PDB entry 6HUC | X-ray diffraction, 3.00 A resolution | chains H and I of the 28 polymer chains in the assembly

[Chain H]
Protein: Proteasome subunit beta type-7
Source organism: Homo sapiens
Notes: EC 3.4.25.1
UniProt: Q99436 (PSB7_HUMAN); residues 1-234 here correspond to UniProt positions 44-277 (UniProt number = residue number + 43)
Sequence (234 residues; each row starts with the number of its first residue):
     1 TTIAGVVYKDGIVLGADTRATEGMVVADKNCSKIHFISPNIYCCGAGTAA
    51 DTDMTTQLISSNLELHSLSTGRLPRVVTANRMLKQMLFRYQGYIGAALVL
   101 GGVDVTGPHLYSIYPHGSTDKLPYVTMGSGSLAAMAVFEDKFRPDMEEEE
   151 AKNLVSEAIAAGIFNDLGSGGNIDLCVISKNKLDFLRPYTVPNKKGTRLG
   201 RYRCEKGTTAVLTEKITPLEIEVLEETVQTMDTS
Not modelled in the structure: 220-234
Sequence notes: engineered mutation G171 (Ser214 in Q99436)
Glycans and other covalent adducts: compound GRT linked to T1
Small-molecule neighbours: GRT ((2S)-N-[2-[[(2S)-1-[4-(aminomethyl)phenyl]-4-methylsulfonyl-butan-2-yl]amino]-2-oxidanylidene-ethyl]-2-[[(2S)-2-azido-3-phenyl-propanoyl]amino]-4-methyl-pentanamide): R19, A20, T21, E22, A27, C31, S32, K33, H35, G45, A46, G47, T48, A49, D53, G128, S129
Reported in the primary citation:
  - mutagenesis - S171G: increased growth
  - mutagenesis - G45A: unchanged growth

[Chain I]
Protein: Proteasome subunit beta type-3
Source organism: Saccharomyces cerevisiae (strain ATCC 204508 / S288c)
Notes: EC 3.4.25.1
UniProt: P25451 (PSB3_YEAST); residues 0-204 here correspond to UniProt positions 1-205 (UniProt number = residue number + 1)
Sequence (205 residues; numbered 0 to 204; the number before each row is that of its first residue; numbering starts at 0):
     0 MSDPSSINGGIVVAMTGKDCVAIACDLRLGSQSLGVSNKFEKIFHYGHVF
    50 LGITGLATDVTTLNEMFRYKTNLYKLKEERAIEPETFTQLVSSSLYERRF
   100 GPYFVGPVVAGINSKSGKPFIAGFDLIGCIDEAKDFIVSGTASDQLFGMC
   150 ESLYEPNLEPEDLFETISQALLNAADRDALSGWGAVVYIIKKDEVVKRYL
   200 KMRQD
Not modelled in the structure: 0
Bound ions: Mg2+ site 1 near D177 (its only coordinating residue here); Mg2+ site 2: D204 (shared with 2 residues of chain Y)
Small-molecule neighbours: GRT ((2S)-N-[2-[[(2S)-1-[4-(aminomethyl)phenyl]-4-methylsulfonyl-butan-2-yl]amino]-2-oxidanylidene-ethyl]-2-[[(2S)-2-azido-3-phenyl-propanoyl]amino]-4-methyl-pentanamide): R98, D124, L125, I126, C128, D130

[Interface between chain H and chain I]
Pairs across the interface - 69 pairs, chain H then chain I:
  V25(H) with D143(I); F146(I), hydrophobic
  V26(H) with F146(I)
  A27(H) with D130(I); F146(I), hydrophobic
  D28(H) with D130(I); E131(I)
  K29(H) with E150(I), salt bridge
  A49(H) with C128(I), hydrophobic
  A50(H) with Y95(I); I126(I), hydrophobic; C128(I)
  D51(H) with Y95(I), hydrogen bond; R98(I), salt bridge
  D53(H) with C128(I)
  M54(H) with S91(I); Y95(I), hydrophobic
  Y90(H) with F99(I), hydrophobic
  Y93(H) with R98(I), hydrogen bond (backbone-side chain); F99(I)
  I94(H) with F99(I), hydrophobic
  K195(H) with E150(I)
  R198(H) with E150(I), hydrogen bond (side chain-backbone); S151(I), hydrogen bond (side chain-backbone); Y153(I), hydrogen bond (side chain-backbone)
  R201(H) with E154(I), salt bridge
  Y202(H) with S151(I); L152(I)
  R203(H) with E154(I), salt bridge; L157(I); D161(I), salt bridge; T165(I)
  C204(H) with Q168(I)
  E205(H) with E164(I)
  K206(H) with E160(I); D161(I), salt bridge; E164(I)
  G207(H) with E164(I), hydrogen bond (backbone-side chain)
  T208(H) with E164(I), hydrogen bond (backbone-side chain)
  T209(H) with F163(I); E164(I), hydrogen bond (backbone-side chain); S167(I); Q168(I), hydrogen bond; L199(I)
  A210(H) with L199(I); K200(I), hydrogen bond (backbone-backbone)
  V211(H) with F163(I), hydrophobic; R197(I); Y198(I)
  L212(H) with Y198(I), hydrogen bond (backbone-backbone); L199(I); K200(I)
  T213(H) with K196(I); R197(I); Y198(I), hydrogen bond (backbone-backbone)
  E214(H) with V195(I); K196(I); R197(I), salt bridge
  K215(H) with V194(I); V195(I); K196(I), hydrogen bond (backbone-backbone)
  I216(H) with E193(I); V194(I)
  T217(H) with E193(I); V194(I), hydrogen bond (backbone-backbone)
  P218(H) with D192(I)
  L219(H) with D192(I); E193(I); V194(I), hydrophobic
Also at the interface, not in a pair above, chain H (35 interface residues in all): T48
Also at the interface, not in a pair above, chain I (37 interface residues in all): H47, S92, D124, A132, L171

[In short]
35 residues of chain H face 37 of chain I across their interface; the contacts include 14 hydrogen bonds and 7
salt bridges. Among the polar pairs are K29(H)-E150(I), D51(H)-R98(I) and R201(H)-E154(I). Ligands of chain I:
compound GRT. The paper reports that S171G of chain H increases growth; G45A of chain H leaves growth
unchanged.
Chain H is Proteasome subunit beta type-7 (Homo sapiens) and chain I is Proteasome subunit beta type-3
(Saccharomyces cerevisiae (strain ATCC 204508 / S288c)); the structure, Yeast 20S proteasome with human beta2c
(S171G) in complex with 18, was determined by X-ray diffraction (same publication as 6HTB, 6HTC, 6HTD, 6HTP,
6HTR, 6HUB and 30 further entries).
